PDB entry 1GDI | X-ray diffraction, 1.80 A resolution | chain A

Chain A:
Name: Leghemoglobin (carbonmonoxy)
From: Lupinus luteus
Reference sequence: P02240 (LGB2_LUPLU); residue numbers follow UniProt; this construct covers 1-153
Amino-acid sequence (153 residues; each row starts with the number of its first residue):
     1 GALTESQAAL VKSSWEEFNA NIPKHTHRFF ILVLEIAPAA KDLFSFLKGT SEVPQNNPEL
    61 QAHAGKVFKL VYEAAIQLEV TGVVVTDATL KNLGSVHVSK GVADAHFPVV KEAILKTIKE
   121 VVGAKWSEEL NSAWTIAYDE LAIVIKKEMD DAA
Differences from the reference sequence: conflict Glu79 (Gln in P02240), Asp150 (Asn in P02240)
Metal / ion sites: heme Fe: His97 (together with carbon monoxide)
Ligand contacts:
  - carbon monoxide (CMO): Phe29, Phe44, His63, Val67, His97, Val110
  - heme (HEM): Leu43, Phe44, Ser45, Phe46, His63, Lys66, Val67, Leu70, Leu93, Val96, His97, Lys100, Val102, His106, Phe107, Val110, Tyr138, Leu141, Ala142, Ile145

Overview:
Bound to chain A: heme and carbon monoxide.
Chain A is Leghemoglobin (carbonmonoxy) (Lupinus luteus); the structure, Crystal structure of ferric complexes
of the yellow lupin leghemoglobin with isoquinoline at 1.8 angstroms resolution ..., was determined by X-ray
diffraction together with 1GDL from the same study.
